Entry 2D80 (X-ray diffraction, 1.70 A resolution); this record covers chain A.

Chain A:
Protein: PHB depolymerase
Organism: Penicillium funiculosum
Notes: EC 3.1.1.75
UniProt: Q4W9V8 (Q4W9V8_ASPFU); aligned to UniProt positions 66-374 over residues 22-330 (the alignment contains insertions or deletions, so no single offset holds)
Amino-acid sequence (318 residues; numbered 21 to 338; the number before each row is that of its first residue):
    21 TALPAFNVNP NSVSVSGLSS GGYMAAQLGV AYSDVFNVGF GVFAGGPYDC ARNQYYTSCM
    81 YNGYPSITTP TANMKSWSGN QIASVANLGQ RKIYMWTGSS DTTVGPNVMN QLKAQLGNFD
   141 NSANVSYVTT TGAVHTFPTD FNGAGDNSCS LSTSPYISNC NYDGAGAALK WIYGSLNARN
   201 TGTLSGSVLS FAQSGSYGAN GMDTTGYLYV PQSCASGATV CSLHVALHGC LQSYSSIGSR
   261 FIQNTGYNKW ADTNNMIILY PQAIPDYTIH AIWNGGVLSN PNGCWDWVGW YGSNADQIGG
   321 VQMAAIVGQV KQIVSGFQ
Disulfide bonds: Cys70-Cys79, Cys169-Cys180, Cys234-Cys241, Cys250-Cys304
Glycans and other covalent adducts: N-acetylglucosamine (NAG) linked to Asn144

Overview:
Covalently linked N-acetylglucosamine: at Asn144.
Chain A is PHB depolymerase (Penicillium funiculosum); the structure, Crystal structure of PHB depolymerase
from Penicillium funiculosum, was determined by X-ray diffraction (same publication as 2D81).
